7YKT - chains A and B of the 6 polymer chains in the assembly; structure by electron microscopy, 5.90 A resolution (low resolution: residue-level contacts below are approximate; hydrogen-bond / salt-bridge calls are withheld).

== Chain A (and B) ==
Molecule: ATPase family gene 2 protein
From: Saccharomyces cerevisiae
Notes: EC 3.6.4.10; chain B of this document is another copy of the same molecule, construct and numbering; everything in this record applies to it too
Reference sequence: P32794 (AFG2_YEAST); residues 1-780 here = UniProt positions 1-780
Sequence (780 residues; row label = number of the first residue in the row):
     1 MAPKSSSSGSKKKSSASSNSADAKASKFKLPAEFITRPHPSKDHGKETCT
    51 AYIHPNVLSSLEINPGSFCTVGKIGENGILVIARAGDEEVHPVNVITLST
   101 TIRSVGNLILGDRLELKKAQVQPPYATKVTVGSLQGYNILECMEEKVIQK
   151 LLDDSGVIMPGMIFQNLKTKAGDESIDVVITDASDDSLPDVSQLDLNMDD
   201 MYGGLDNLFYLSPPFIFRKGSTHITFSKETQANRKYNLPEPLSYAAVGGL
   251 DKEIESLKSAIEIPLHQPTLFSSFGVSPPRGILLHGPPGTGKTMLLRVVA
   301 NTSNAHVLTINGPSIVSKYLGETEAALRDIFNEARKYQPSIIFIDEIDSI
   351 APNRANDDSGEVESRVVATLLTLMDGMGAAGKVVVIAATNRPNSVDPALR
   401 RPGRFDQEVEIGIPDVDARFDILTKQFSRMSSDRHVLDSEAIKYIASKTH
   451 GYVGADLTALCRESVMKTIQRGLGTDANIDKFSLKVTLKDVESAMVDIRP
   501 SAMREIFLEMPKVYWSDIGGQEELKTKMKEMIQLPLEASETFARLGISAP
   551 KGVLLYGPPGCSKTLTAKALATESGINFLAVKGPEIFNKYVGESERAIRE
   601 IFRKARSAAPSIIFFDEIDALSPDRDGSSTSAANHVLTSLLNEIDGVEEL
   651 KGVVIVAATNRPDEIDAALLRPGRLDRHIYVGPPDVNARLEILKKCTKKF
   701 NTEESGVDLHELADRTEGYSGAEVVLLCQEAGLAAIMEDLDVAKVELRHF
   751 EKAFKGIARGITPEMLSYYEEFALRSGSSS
Not modelled in the structure: 1-27, 206-219, 777-780
Small-molecule neighbours: ATP (adenosine-5'-triphosphate): Leu-250, Pro-287, Pro-288, Gly-289, Thr-290, Gly-291, Lys-292, Thr-293, Met-294, Glu-346, Ile-422, Gln-426, Gly-454, Ala-455, Thr-458
UniProt features mapped onto this chain:
  - binding site (ATP): Gly-286 to Thr-293, Gly-557 to Thr-564
  - mutagenesis: Phe-343 (F343L: In dgr1-sup*; moderate loss of catalytic activity. No growth defect. Restores growth and formation of 60S ribosomal subunit maturation but not catalytic activity or oligomerization ...), Glu-346 (E346Q: Reduces basal and RLP24-dependent ATPase activity. Increases interaction with RLP24. Slightly reduces RLP24 release. Does not affect composition of pre-60S ribosomal particles or growth), Leu-457 (L457S: In afg2-18, drg1-18 or drg1-ts; temperature sensitive mutant. At the restrictive temperature of 37 degrees Celsius, impaired growth ...), Cys-561 to Ser-562 (Increases ATPase activity and reduces affinity for ATP. Mild defect in oligomerization), Cys-561 (C561T: In drg1-11; severe loss of ATPase activity. Severe loss of oligomerization. Resistant to diazaborine-mediated growth inhibition), Ser-562 (S562G: Increases ATPase activity. Loss of oligomerization), Ala-569 (A569V: In drg1-3; resistant to diazaborine-mediated growth inhibition), Glu-617 (E617Q: Increases basal ATPase activity. Reduces RLP24-mediated activation. Does not affect interaction with RLP24 ...), Val-725 (V725E: In drg1-1; slight loss of ATPase activity. No effect on affinity for ATP or oligomerization. Resistant to diazaborine-mediated growth inhibition ...)

== Interface between chain A and chain B ==
Residue-residue contacts (42):
  Arg-234(A) with Ser-273(B)
  Asn-237(A) with Ala-379(B); Ala-380(B)
  Pro-288(A) with Arg-401(B)
  Gly-289(A) with Arg-401(B)
  Pro-313(A) with Arg-365(B)
  Lys-318(A) with Tyr-319(B)
  Met-430(A) with Phe-274(B)
  Arg-434(A) with Leu-270(B); Ser-273(B); Phe-274(B)
  Asp-456(A) with Pro-402(B)
  Ala-459(A) with Pro-402(B)
  Cys-461(A) with Val-276(B)
  Arg-462(A) with Val-276(B); Ser-277(B); Pro-278(B); Pro-279(B); Asp-406(B)
  Val-465(A) with Phe-271(B)
  Met-466(A) with Ile-263(B); Phe-271(B); Pro-279(B)
  Gln-470(A) with Ser-259(B); Ile-263(B)
  Lys-481(A) with Leu-270(B)
  Arg-504(A) with Val-647(B)
  Lys-589(A) with His-635(B)
  Lys-699(A) with Leu-545(B)
  Phe-700(A) with Leu-545(B); Ile-547(B)
  Leu-726(A) with Asp-676(B)
  Gln-729(A) with Ile-547(B)
  Gly-732(A) with Ile-547(B)
  Leu-733(A) with Leu-534(B); Phe-542(B)
  Ile-736(A) with Thr-541(B); Phe-542(B)
  Met-737(A) with Glu-530(B); Leu-534(B); Ala-538(B)
  Asp-741(A) with Arg-544(B)
Also at the interface, not in a pair above, chain A (34 interface residues in all): Gly-75, Asp-357, Ile-469, Val-496, Ser-501, Cys-728, Ala-734
Also at the interface, not in a pair above, chain B (35 interface residues in all): Ser-272, Arg-335, Asp-358, Arg-400, Ala-543, Ser-548, Pro-550

== Summary ==
34 residues of chain A face 35 of chain B across their interface. Ligands of chain A: ATP. Curated annotation
(UniProt) lists 16 ATP-binding residues and 8 mutagenesis sites on chain A.
Chain A and chain B are both ATPase family gene 2 protein (Saccharomyces cerevisiae); the structure, Cryo-EM
structure of Drg1 hexamer in helical state treated with ADP/AMPPNP/benzo-diazaborine, was determined by
electron microscopy, deposited together with 7WBB, 7WD3, 7YKK, 7YKL and 7YKZ.
